PDB entry 8KME | X-ray diffraction, 2.10 A resolution | chains 2 and 4 of the 4 polymer chains in the assembly

# Chain 2
Name: Thrombin
Source organism: Homo sapiens
Notes: EC 3.4.21.5; fragment: heavy chain
UniProt: P00734 (THRB_HUMAN); aligned to UniProt positions 364-620 over residues 16-245 (the alignment contains insertions or deletions, so no single offset holds)
Chain sequence (259 residues; each row starts with the number of its first residue; note: 3 numbers in that range are skipped by the numbering (no residue carries them; nothing is unmodelled there); a row labelled like 60A-60I holds insertion residues (60A, then the next letters in order)):
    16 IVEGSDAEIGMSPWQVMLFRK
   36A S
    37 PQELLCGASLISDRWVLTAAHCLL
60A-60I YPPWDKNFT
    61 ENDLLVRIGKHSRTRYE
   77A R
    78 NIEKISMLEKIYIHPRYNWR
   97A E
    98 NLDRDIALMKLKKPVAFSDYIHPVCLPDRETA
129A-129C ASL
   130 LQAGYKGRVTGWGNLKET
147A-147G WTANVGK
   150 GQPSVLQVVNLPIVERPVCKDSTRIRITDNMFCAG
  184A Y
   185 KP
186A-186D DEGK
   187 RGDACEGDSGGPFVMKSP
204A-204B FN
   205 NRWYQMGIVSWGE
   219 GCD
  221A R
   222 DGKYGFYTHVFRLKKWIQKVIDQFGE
Unresolved in the structure: 147A-147G, 246-247
UniProt features mapped onto this chain:
  - region: Ala183 to Val200 (High affinity receptor-binding region which is also known as the TP508 peptide)
  - active site (Charge relay system): His57, Asp102, Ser195
  - glycosylation: Asn60G (N-linked (GlcNAc...) (complex) asparagine)
Cystine bridges: Cys42-Cys58, Cys168-Cys182, Cys191-Cys220
Bound ions: Na+ site 1: Lys169, Thr172; Na+ site 2: Arg221A, Lys224

# Chain 4
Name: SEL2770
Chain sequence (7 residues; each row starts with the number of its first residue; note: 7 numbers in that range are skipped by the numbering (no residue carries them; nothing is unmodelled there)):
   379 XF
   385 X
   389 KLPX
Modified residues: ACE (acetyl group) at position 379, CHG (cyclohexyl-glycine) at position 385, NH2 (amino group) at position 392; Phe380 (4-carbamimidoyl-l-phenylalanine; 0BN); Lys389 (n-dimethyl-lysine; MLY)
Glycans and other covalent adducts: covalent link Phe380-CHG_385; covalent link CHG_385-Lys389

# Chain 2 / chain 4 interface
Contacting residue pairs - 22 pairs, chain 2 then chain 4:
  His57(2) with ACE_379(4)
  Tyr60A(2) with Lys389(4)
  Trp60D(2) with ACE_379(4)
  Leu99(2) with ACE_379(4)
  Ile174(2) with Lys389(4); Pro391(4)
  Asp189(2) with Phe380(4)
  Ala190(2) with Phe380(4)
  Glu192(2) with CHG_385(4)
  Ser214(2) with Phe380(4)
  Trp215(2) with ACE_379(4); Phe380(4); Lys389(4)
  Gly216(2) with Phe380(4), hydrogen bond (backbone-backbone); CHG_385(4); Lys389(4), hydrogen bond (backbone-backbone)
  Glu217(2) with Lys389(4); Leu390(4), hydrogen bond (side chain-backbone)
  Gly219(2) with Phe380(4); Lys389(4)
  Cys220(2) with Phe380(4)
  Gly226(2) with Phe380(4)
Other interface residues (no listed pair), chain 2 (17 interface residues in all): Cys191, Val213

# In short
Chain 2 and chain 4 form an interface of 17 and 6 residues respectively, with 3 hydrogen bonds. Among the
polar pairs are Glu217(2)-Leu390(4), Gly216(2)-Phe380(4) and Gly216(2)-Lys389(4). Lys169(2) and Thr172(2)
coordinate Na+ site 1. UniProt lists 3 active-site residues on chain 2.
Here chain 2 is Thrombin (Homo sapiens) and chain 4 is SEL2770. Entry 8KME (Crystal structure of human
alpha-thrombin inhibited with SEL2770) was determined by X-ray diffraction together with 7KME from the same
study.
